PDB entry 4R7X | X-ray diffraction, 2.61 A resolution | chain A

# Chain A
Name: Arrestin domain-containing protein 3
From: Homo sapiens
UniProt: Q96B67 (ARRD3_HUMAN); residue numbers follow UniProt; this construct covers 1-180
Amino-acid sequence (185 residues; row label = number of the first residue in the row; numbers below 1 keep their minus sign (Gly-4 is residue -4)):
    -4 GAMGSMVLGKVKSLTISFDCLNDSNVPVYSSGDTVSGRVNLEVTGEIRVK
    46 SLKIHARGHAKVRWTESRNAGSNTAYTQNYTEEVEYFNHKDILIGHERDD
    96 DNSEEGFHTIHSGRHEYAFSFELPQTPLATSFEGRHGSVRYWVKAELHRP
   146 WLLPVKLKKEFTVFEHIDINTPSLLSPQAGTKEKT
Unresolved in the structure: -4 to 2, 18-19, 65-68, 92-101, 169-180
Sequence notes: expression tag (-4 to 0)
Curated features (UniProtKB/Swiss-Prot):
  - mutagenesis: Lys48 (K48E: Abolishes interaction with ADRB2; when associated with E-52; E-85 and E-139), Arg52 (R52E: Abolishes interaction with ADRB2; when associated with E-48; E-85 and E-139), Lys56 (K56E: Nearly abolishes interaction with ADRB2; when associated with E-58; E-135 and E-153), Arg58 (R58E: Nearly abolishes interaction with ADRB2; when associated with E-56; E-135 and E-153), Lys85 (K85E: Abolishes interaction with ADRB2; when associated with E-48; E-52 and E-139), Arg135 (R135E: Nearly abolishes interaction with ADRB2; when associated with E-56; E-58 and E-153), Lys139 (K139E: Abolishes interaction with ADRB2; when associated with E-48; E-52 and E-85), Lys153 (K153E: Nearly abolishes interaction with ADRB2; when associated with E-56; E-58 and E-135)

# Summary
From UniProt: 8 mutagenesis sites.
Chain A is Arrestin domain-containing protein 3 (Homo sapiens); the structure, Crystal structure of N-lobe of
human ARRDC3(1-180), was determined by X-ray diffraction together with 4R7V from the same study.
